Entry 6Y5C (X-ray diffraction, 2.40 A resolution); this record covers chain A.

Chain A:
Molecule: Glycogen phosphorylase, muscle form
Source organism: Oryctolagus cuniculus
Notes: EC 2.4.1.1
UniProt: P00489 (PYGM_RABIT); residues 1-842 here correspond to UniProt positions 2-843 (UniProt number = residue number + 1)
Chain sequence (842 residues; row label = number of the first residue in the row):
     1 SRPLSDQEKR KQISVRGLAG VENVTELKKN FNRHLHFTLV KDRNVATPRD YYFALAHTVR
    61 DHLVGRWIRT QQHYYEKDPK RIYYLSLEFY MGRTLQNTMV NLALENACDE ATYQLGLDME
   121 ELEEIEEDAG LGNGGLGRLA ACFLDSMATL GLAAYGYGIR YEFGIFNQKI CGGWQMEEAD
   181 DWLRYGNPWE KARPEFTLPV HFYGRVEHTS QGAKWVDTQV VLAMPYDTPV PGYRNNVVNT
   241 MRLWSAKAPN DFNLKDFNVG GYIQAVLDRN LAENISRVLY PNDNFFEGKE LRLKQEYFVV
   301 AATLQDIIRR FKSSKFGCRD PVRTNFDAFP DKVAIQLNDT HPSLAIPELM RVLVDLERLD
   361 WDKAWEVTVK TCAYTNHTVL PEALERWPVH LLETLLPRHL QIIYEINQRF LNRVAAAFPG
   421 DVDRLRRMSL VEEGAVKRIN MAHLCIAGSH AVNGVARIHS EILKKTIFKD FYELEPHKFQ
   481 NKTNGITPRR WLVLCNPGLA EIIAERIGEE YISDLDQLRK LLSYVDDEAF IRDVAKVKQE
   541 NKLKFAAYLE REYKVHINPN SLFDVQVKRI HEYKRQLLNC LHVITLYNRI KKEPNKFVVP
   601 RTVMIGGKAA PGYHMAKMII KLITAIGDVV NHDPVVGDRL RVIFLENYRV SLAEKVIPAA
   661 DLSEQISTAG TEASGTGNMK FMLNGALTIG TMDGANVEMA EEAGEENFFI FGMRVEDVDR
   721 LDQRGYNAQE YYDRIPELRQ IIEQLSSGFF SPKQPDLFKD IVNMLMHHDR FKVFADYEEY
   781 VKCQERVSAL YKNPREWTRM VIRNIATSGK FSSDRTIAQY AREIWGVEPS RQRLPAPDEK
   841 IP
Unresolved in the structure: 1-11, 255-260, 315-324, 837-842
Modified / non-standard residues: Lys-680 ((2S)-2-amino-6-[[3-hydroxy-2-methyl-5-(phosphonooxymethyl)pyridin-4-yl]methylideneamino]hexanoic acid; LLP)
Ligand contacts: O9T (2-(4-methylphenyl)-5,7-bis(oxidanyl)chromen-4-one): Asn-282, Asn-284, Phe-285, Leu-380, Glu-382, His-571, Glu-572, Ala-610, Gly-612, Tyr-613, Arg-770, Phe-771
Swiss-Prot annotation at these positions:
  - binding site (AMP): Asp-42, Tyr-75, Arg-309 to Cys-318
  - site: Cys-108 (Involved in the association of subunits), Cys-142 (Involved in the association of subunits), Tyr-155 (Can be labeled by an AMP analog)
  - modified residue: Ser-1 (N-acetylserine), Ser-14 (Phosphoserine), Tyr-203 (Phosphotyrosine), Tyr-226 (Phosphotyrosine), Ser-429 (Phosphoserine), Tyr-472 (Phosphotyrosine), Ser-513 (Phosphoserine), Lys-680 (N6-(pyridoxal phosphate)lysine), Ser-746 (Phosphoserine), Ser-747 (Phosphoserine)
From the paper describing this entry:
  - binding site for O9T: Asn-282, Asp-283, Asn-284, Phe-285, Glu-382, His-571, Glu-572, Ala-610, Pro-611, Gly-612, Tyr-613, Arg-770, Phe-771

Overview:
Chain A binds compound O9T. UniProt lists 12 AMP-binding residues. From the paper: a binding site for O9T at
Asn-282, Asp-283 and Asn-284 among others.
Chain A is Glycogen phosphorylase, muscle form (Oryctolagus cuniculus); the structure, The crystal structure
of glycogen phosphorylase in complex with 52, was determined by X-ray diffraction (same publication as 6Y55
and 6Y5O).
